Entry 5H4B (X-ray diffraction, 2.80 A resolution); this record covers chain A.

# Chain A
Protein: Cerebellin-4
From: Mus musculus
UniProtKB: Q8BME9 (CBLN4_MOUSE); residues 19-192 here correspond to UniProt positions 25-198 (UniProt number = residue number + 6)
Amino-acid sequence (186 residues; each row starts with the number of its first residue):
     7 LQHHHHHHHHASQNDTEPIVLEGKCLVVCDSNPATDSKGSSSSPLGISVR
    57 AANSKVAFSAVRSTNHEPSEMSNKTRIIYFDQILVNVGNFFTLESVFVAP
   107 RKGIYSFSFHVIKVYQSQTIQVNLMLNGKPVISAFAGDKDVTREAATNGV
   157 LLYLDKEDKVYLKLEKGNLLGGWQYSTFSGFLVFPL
Disordered / not traced: 7-56
Covalently attached groups: N-acetylglucosamine (NAG) linked to Asn79
Sequence notes: expression tag (7-18)
Curated features (UniProtKB/Swiss-Prot):
  - glycosylation (N-linked (GlcNAc...) asparagine): Asn20, Asn79

# Overview
Covalently linked N-acetylglucosamine: at Asn79.
Chain A is Cerebellin-4 (Mus musculus); the structure, Crystal structure of Cbln4, was determined by X-ray
diffraction (same publication as 5H49, 5H48 and 5H4C).
